PDB entry 6SJB | electron microscopy, 3.70 A resolution | chains B and C of the 4 polymer chains in the assembly

# Chain B
Molecule: RecBCD enzyme subunit RecB
From: Escherichia coli
Notes: EC 3.1.11.5
Reference sequence: A0A024LB08 (A0A024LB08_ECOLX); numbering as in UniProt (aligned over 1-1180)
Amino-acid sequence (1181 residues; numbered 0 to 1180; the number before each row is that of its first residue; numbering starts at 0):
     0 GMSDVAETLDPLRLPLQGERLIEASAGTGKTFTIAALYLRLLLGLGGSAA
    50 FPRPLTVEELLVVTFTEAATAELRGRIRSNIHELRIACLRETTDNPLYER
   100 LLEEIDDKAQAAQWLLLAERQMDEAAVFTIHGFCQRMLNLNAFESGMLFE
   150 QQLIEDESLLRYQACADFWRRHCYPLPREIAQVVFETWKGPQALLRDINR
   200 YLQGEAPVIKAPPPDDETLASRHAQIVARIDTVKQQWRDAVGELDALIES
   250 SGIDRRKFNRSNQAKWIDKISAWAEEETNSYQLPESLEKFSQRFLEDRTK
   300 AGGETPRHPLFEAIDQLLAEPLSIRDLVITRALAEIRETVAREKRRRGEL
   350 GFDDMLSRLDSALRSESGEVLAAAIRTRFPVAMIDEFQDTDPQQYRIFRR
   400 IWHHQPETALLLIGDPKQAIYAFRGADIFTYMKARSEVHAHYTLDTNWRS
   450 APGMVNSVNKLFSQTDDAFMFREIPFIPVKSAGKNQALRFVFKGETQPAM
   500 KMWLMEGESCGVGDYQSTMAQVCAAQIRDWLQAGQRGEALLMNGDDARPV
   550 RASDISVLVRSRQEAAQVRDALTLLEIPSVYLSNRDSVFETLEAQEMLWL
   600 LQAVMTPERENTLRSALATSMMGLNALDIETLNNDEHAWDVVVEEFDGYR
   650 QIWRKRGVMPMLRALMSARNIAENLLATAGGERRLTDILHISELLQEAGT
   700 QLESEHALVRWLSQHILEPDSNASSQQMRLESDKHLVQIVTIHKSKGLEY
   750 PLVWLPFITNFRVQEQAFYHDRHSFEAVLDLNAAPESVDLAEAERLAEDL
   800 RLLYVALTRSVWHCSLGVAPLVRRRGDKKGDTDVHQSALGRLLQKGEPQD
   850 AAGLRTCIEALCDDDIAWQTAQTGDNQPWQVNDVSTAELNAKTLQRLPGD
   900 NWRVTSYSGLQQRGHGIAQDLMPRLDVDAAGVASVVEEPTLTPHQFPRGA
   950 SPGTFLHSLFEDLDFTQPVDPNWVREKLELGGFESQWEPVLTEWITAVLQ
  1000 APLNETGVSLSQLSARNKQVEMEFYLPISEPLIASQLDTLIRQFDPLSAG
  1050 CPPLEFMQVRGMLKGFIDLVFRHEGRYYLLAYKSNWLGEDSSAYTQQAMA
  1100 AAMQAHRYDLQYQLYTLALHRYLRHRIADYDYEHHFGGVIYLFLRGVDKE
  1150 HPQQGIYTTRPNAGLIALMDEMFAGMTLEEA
Not modelled in the structure: 0-4, 290-303, 911-937, 1175-1180
Construct notes: expression tag (0); engineered mutation Ala1080 (Asp in A0A024LB08)
From the paper describing this entry:
  - mutagenesis - D1080A: abolished catalytic activity (citing earlier work)

# Chain C
Molecule: RecBCD enzyme subunit RecC
From: Escherichia coli
Notes: EC 3.1.11.5
Reference sequence: P07648 (RECC_ECOLI); numbering as in UniProt (aligned over 1-1122)
Amino-acid sequence (1122 residues; numbered 1 to 1122; the number before each row is that of its first residue):
     1 MLRVYHSNRLDVLEALMEFIVERERLDDPFEPEMILVQSTGMAQWLQMTL
    51 SQKFGIAANIDFPLPASFIWDMFVRVLPEIPKESAFNKQSMSWKLMTLLP
   101 QLLEREDFTLLRHYLTDDSDKRKLFQLSSKAADLFDQYLVYRPDWLAQWE
   151 TGHLVEGLGEAQAWQAPLWKALVEYTHQLGQPRWHRANLYQRFIETLESA
   201 TTCPPGLPSRVFICGISALPPVYLQALQALGKHIEIHLLFTNPCRYYWGD
   251 IKDPAYLAKLLTRQRRHSFEDRELPLFRDSENAGQLFNSDGEQDVGNPLL
   301 ASWGKLGRDYIYLLSDLESSQELDAFVDVTPDNLLHNIQSDILELENRAV
   351 AGVNIEEFSRSDNKRPLDPLDSSITFHVCHSPQREVEVLHDRLLAMLEED
   401 PTLTPRDIIVMVADIDSYSPFIQAVFGSAPADRYLPYAISDRRARQSHPV
   451 LEAFISLLSLPDSRFVSEDVLALLDVPVLAARFDITEEGLRYLRQWVNES
   501 GIRWGIDDDNVRELELPATGQHTWRFGLTRMLLGYAMESAQGEWQSVLPY
   551 DESSGLIAELVGHLASLLMQLNIWRRGLAQERPLEEWLPVCRDMLNAFFL
   601 PDAETEAAMTLIEQQWQAIIAEGLGAQYGDAVPLSLLRDELAQRLDQERI
   651 SQRFLAGPVNICTLMPMRSIPFKVVCLLGMNDGVYPRQLAPLGFDLMSQK
   701 PKRGDRSRRDDDRYLFLEALISAQQKLYISYIGRSIQDNSERFPSVLVQE
   751 LIDYIGQSHYLPGDEALNCDESEARVKAHLTCLHTRMPFDPQNYQPGERQ
   801 SYAREWLPAASQAGKAHSEFVQPLPFTLPETVPLETLQRFWAHPVRAFFQ
   851 MRLQVNFRTEDSEIPDTEPFILEGLSRYQINQQLLNALVEQDDAERLFRR
   901 FRAAGDLPYGAFGEIFWETQCQEMQQLADRVIACRQPGQSMEIDLACNGV
   951 QITGWLPQVQPDGLLRWRPSLLSVAQGMQLWLEHLVYCASGGNGESRLFL
  1001 RKDGEWRFPPLAAEQALHYLSQLIEGYREGMSAPLLVLPESGGAWLKTCY
  1051 DAQNDAMLDDDSTLQKARTKFLQAYEGNMMVRGEGDDIWYQRLWRQLTPE
  1101 TMEAIVEQSQRFLLPLFRFNQS
Not modelled in the structure: 1122

# Interface between chain B and chain C
Contacting residue pairs (230; chain B residue first):
  Glu71(B) with Phe743(C)
  Arg73(B) with Asp682(C)
  Arg77(B) with Val746(C); Gln749(C); Glu750(C)
  His81(B) with Asp753(C), salt bridge; Gln757(C)
  Ile85(B) with Gln757(C)
  Leu88(B) with Val353(C)
  Arg89(B) with Ala351(C), hydrogen bond (side chain-backbone); Gly352(C); Val353(C); Phe358(C); Cys769(C); Asp770(C), salt bridge
  Glu118(B) with Val746(C); Glu750(C)
  Arg119(B) with Ala301(C); Ser302(C); Arg709(C), hydrogen bond (backbone-side chain); Arg713(C), hydrogen bond (backbone-side chain)
  Gln120(B) with Arg709(C), hydrogen bond
  Asp122(B) with Pro686(C); Gln688(C); Arg709(C), salt bridge
  Glu123(B) with Arg709(C), salt bridge
  Asn138(B) with Leu692(C)
  Leu139(B) with Pro691(C), hydrophobic; Leu692(C); Gly693(C)
  Ala141(B) with Tyr114(C)
  Phe142(B) with Leu110(C), hydrophobic; Leu111(C), hydrophobic; Tyr114(C); Leu127(C), hydrophobic; Trp164(C), hydrophobic; Phe694(C), hydrophobic
  Gly145(B) with Tyr114(C); Lys123(C), hydrogen bond (backbone-side chain)
  Met146(B) with Tyr114(C), hydrogen bond (backbone-side chain)
  Leu147(B) with Arg122(C); Lys123(C)
  Phe148(B) with Gln126(C); Leu127(C), hydrophobic; Lys130(C); Phe694(C), hydrophobic
  Glu149(B) with Gln126(C), hydrogen bond; Gln643(C), hydrogen bond
  Tyr161(B) with Thr867(C)
  Gln162(B) with Arg464(C), hydrogen bond
  Asp166(B) with Arg464(C), salt bridge
  Trp168(B) with Phe870(C), hydrophobic; Phe912(C), hydrophobic
  Arg169(B) with Arg464(C); Trp504(C); Pro517(C); Thr867(C), hydrogen bond; Glu868(C), salt bridge
  Arg170(B) with Glu515(C), hydrogen bond (side chain-backbone); Leu516(C); Pro517(C)
  Cys172(B) with Phe912(C)
  Tyr173(B) with Thr519(C); Glu868(C), hydrogen bond; Phe870(C); Tyr909(C), hydrophobic
  Arg177(B) with Ala911(C); Glu914(C), salt bridge; Ile915(C)
  Ala180(B) with Ala911(C), hydrophobic; Phe912(C); Ile915(C)
  Gln181(B) with Ile915(C)
  Val183(B) with Phe912(C), hydrophobic
  Phe184(B) with Ile915(C), hydrophobic; Phe916(C), hydrophobic
  Lys188(B) with Ile871(C)
  Gly189(B) with Ile871(C)
  Pro190(B) with Phe870(C), hydrophobic
  Arg341(B) with Glu515(C), salt bridge
  Arg344(B) with Asp118(C), salt bridge; Arg122(C)
  Arg345(B) with Arg122(C); Asp462(C), hydrogen bond (side chain-backbone)
  Leu591(B) with Gln1091(C); Arg1095(C)
  Glu592(B) with Arg1095(C), salt bridge
  Trp598(B) with Phe857(C), hydrophobic; Arg858(C), hydrogen bond (side chain-backbone)
  Gln601(B) with Glu860(C), hydrogen bond
  Asn610(B) with Asn856(C)
  Arg613(B) with Leu853(C); Gln854(C); Val855(C)
  Ser614(B) with Val855(C); Asn856(C), hydrogen bond (side chain-backbone); Phe857(C)
  Ala617(B) with Val855(C), hydrophobic; Arg1092(C), hydrogen bond (backbone-side chain)
  Thr618(B) with Arg1092(C), hydrogen bond (backbone-side chain)
  Ser619(B) with His817(C), hydrogen bond (backbone-side chain); Arg1092(C)
  Gly622(B) with His817(C)
  Leu623(B) with Phe820(C); Arg1092(C), hydrogen bond (backbone-side chain)
  Asn624(B) with Ser818(C), hydrogen bond; Glu819(C), hydrogen bond (side chain-backbone); Gln822(C), hydrogen bond
  Ala625(B) with Phe820(C); Leu824(C), hydrophobic; Leu853(C), hydrophobic
  Leu626(B) with Leu824(C), hydrophobic
  Ile628(B) with Leu853(C), hydrophobic
  Glu629(B) with Arg852(C), salt bridge
  Arg655(B) with Gly427(C), hydrogen bond (side chain-backbone); Ala429(C), hydrogen bond (side chain-backbone)
  Met658(B) with Ala424(C), hydrophobic
  Pro659(B) with Gly427(C); Ser428(C)
  Arg662(B) with Gln383(C); Ser428(C); Glu805(C); Trp806(C)
  Met665(B) with Trp806(C), hydrophobic
  Ser666(B) with Glu805(C)
  Glu672(B) with Pro808(C); Ala813(C); Gly814(C), hydrogen bond (side chain-backbone)
  Asn673(B) with Lys815(C); His817(C)
  Leu674(B) with His817(C)
  Leu675(B) with Phe789(C), hydrophobic; Ala809(C); Gln812(C)
  Ala676(B) with Gly814(C); Lys815(C); Ala816(C)
  Thr677(B) with Ala816(C); His817(C), hydrogen bond (side chain-backbone)
  Glu681(B) with Phe789(C)
  Leu684(B) with Phe789(C), hydrophobic
  Thr685(B) with Met787(C)
  Leu688(B) with Met787(C), hydrophobic
  Glu692(B) with Gln383(C)
  Gln695(B) with Pro420(C); Ala424(C)
  Glu696(B) with Phe421(C)
  Thr699(B) with Pro420(C)
  Glu702(B) with Gln446(C)
  Arg709(B) with Asp475(C), salt bridge; Glu487(C), salt bridge
  Leu716(B) with Asp861(C)
  Gln725(B) with Gln737(C)
  Gln726(B) with Gln737(C), hydrogen bond (backbone-side chain)
  Met727(B) with Ile736(C); Gln737(C); Arg786(C)
  Arg728(B) with Ile736(C); Gln737(C); Asn739(C); Arg786(C), hydrogen bond (backbone-side chain)
  Leu729(B) with Arg786(C)
  Ser731(B) with Asn739(C), hydrogen bond
  Leu888(B) with Pro791(C), hydrophobic; Tyr794(C); Leu807(C), hydrophobic; Ser811(C)
  Asn889(B) with Gln800(C), hydrogen bond (backbone-side chain); Leu807(C)
  Ala890(B) with Leu807(C)
  Lys891(B) with Gln800(C); Tyr802(C), hydrogen bond
  Thr892(B) with Glu398(C)
  Leu893(B) with Leu394(C), hydrophobic; Glu398(C); Asp432(C)
  Gln894(B) with Glu398(C)
  Arg895(B) with Pro401(C), hydrogen bond (side chain-backbone)
  Pro897(B) with Leu394(C), hydrophobic; Leu397(C), hydrophobic; Pro405(C)
  Gly898(B) with Pro405(C)
  Trp901(B) with Arg406(C); Ala656(C); Gly657(C)
  Val903(B) with Ala656(C), hydrophobic
  Arg1015(B) with Phe30(C)
  Asn1016(B) with Phe30(C)
  Gln1018(B) with Phe30(C); Asn59(C), hydrogen bond
  Met1021(B) with Asn59(C)
  Glu1022(B) with Ala57(C); Ala58(C)
  Phe1023(B) with Ile56(C), hydrophobic; Ala57(C); Ala58(C), hydrophobic
  Tyr1024(B) with Gln47(C); Ser51(C); Ala57(C), hydrogen bond (backbone-backbone)
  Leu1025(B) with Gly55(C)
  Pro1026(B) with Ser51(C); Gly55(C)
  Met1061(B) with Met48(C), hydrophobic; Ser51(C); Ala656(C), hydrophobic
  Val1069(B) with Phe30(C), hydrophobic
  Phe1070(B) with Phe30(C)
  Arg1071(B) with Asp28(C), salt bridge; Pro29(C); Phe30(C)
  Tyr1076(B) with Pro29(C); Phe30(C), hydrophobic
  Ala1117(B) with Ile56(C)
  Arg1120(B) with Gly55(C), hydrogen bond (side chain-backbone); Ile56(C)
  Tyr1121(B) with Pro29(C), hydrogen bond (side chain-backbone); Ile56(C); Ala58(C); Asn59(C), hydrogen bond
  His1124(B) with Val21(C); Glu22(C), salt bridge; Phe54(C); Ile56(C)
  Arg1125(B) with Arg25(C); Leu26(C); Asp28(C); Pro29(C), hydrogen bond (side chain-backbone); Glu31(C)
  Ile1126(B) with Pro29(C), hydrophobic
  Ala1127(B) with Arg25(C)
Also at the interface, not in a pair above, chain B (140 interface residues in all): Ala70, Gly74, Glu90, Arg135, Glu143, Ala165, Pro176, Gln191, Gln562, Leu581, Met620, Met621, Asn632, Asn669, Ala671, Gln700, Glu717, Glu730, Thr885, Arg902, Lys1017
Also at the interface, not in a pair above, chain C (145 interface residues in all): Gly206, Pro298, Ser381, Gln423, Tyr434, Leu435, Ser447, His448, Leu514, Ala690, Asp738, Glu773, Pro788, Ser801, Ala810, Phe848, Glu863, Glu918, Met1079

# Summary
140 residues of chain B face 145 of chain C across their interface, with 39 hydrogen bonds and 15 salt
bridges. Polar contacts include His81(B)-Asp753(C), Arg89(B)-Asp770(C) and Asp122(B)-Arg709(C). The paper
reports that D1080A of chain B abolishes catalytic activity.
Chain B is RecBCD enzyme subunit RecB and chain C is RecBCD enzyme subunit RecC, both from Escherichia coli;
the structure, Cryo-EM structure of the RecBCD Chi recognised complex, was determined by electron microscopy,
deposited together with 6SJE, 6SJF, 6SJG, 6T2U and 6T2V.
